2R7U - chains X and A; structure by X-ray diffraction, 3.10 A resolution.

== Chain X ==
Molecule: 7-nt RNA strand
Sequence (7 nucleotides; row label = number of the first residue in the row):
  1101 AAAAGCC
Not modelled in the structure: 1101-1102

== Chain A ==
Name: RNA-dependent RNA polymerase
From: Simian rotavirus
UniProtKB: O37061 (O37061_9REOV); numbering as in UniProt (aligned over 1-1089)
Sequence (1095 residues; each row starts with the number of its first residue):
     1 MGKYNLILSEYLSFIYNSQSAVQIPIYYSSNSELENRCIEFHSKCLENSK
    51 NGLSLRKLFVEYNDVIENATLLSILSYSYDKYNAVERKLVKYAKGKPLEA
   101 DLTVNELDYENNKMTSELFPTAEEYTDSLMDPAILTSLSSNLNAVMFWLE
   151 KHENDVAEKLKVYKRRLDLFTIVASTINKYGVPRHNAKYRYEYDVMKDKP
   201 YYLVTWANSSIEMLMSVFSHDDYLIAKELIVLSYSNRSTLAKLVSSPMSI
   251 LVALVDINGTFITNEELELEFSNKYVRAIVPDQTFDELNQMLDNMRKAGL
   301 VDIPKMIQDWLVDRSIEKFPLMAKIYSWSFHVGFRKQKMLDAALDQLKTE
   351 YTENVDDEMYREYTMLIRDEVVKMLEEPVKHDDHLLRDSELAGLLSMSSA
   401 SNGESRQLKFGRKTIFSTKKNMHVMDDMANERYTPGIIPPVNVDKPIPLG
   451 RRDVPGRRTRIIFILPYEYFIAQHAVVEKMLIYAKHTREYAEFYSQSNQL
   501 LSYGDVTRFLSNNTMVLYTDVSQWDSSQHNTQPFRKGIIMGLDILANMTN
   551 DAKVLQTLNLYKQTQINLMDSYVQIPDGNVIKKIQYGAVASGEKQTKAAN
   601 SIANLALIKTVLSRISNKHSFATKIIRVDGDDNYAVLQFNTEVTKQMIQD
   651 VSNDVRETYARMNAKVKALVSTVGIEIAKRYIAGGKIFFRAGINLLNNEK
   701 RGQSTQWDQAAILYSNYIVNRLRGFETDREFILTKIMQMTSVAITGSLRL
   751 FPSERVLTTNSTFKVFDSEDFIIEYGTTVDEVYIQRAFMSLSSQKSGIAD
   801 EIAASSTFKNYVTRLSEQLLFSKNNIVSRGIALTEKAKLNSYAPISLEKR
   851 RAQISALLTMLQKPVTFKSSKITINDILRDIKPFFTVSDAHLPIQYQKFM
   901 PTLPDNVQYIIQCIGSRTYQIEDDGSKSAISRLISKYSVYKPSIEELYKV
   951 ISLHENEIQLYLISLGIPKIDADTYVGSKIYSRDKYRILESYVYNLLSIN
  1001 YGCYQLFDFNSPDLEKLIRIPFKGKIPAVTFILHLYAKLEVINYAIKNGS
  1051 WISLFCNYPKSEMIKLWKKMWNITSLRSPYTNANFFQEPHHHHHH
Not modelled in the structure: 1, 19-21, 347-357, 1089-1095
Reported in the primary citation:
  - binding site for the 7-nt RNA strand (chain X): Ser398, Ser401, Lys419, Lys420, Gly592, Lys594, Lys597

== How chain X and chain A interact ==
Residue-residue contacts (23; chain X residue first):
  A1103(X) - Thr418(A)  sugar contact
  A1104(X) - Ser401(A)  hydrogen bond to the phosphate
  A1104(X) - Thr418(A)  hydrogen bond to the phosphate
  A1104(X) - Lys419(A)  salt bridge to the phosphate
  A1104(X) - Ile464(A)  sugar contact
  A1104(X) - Lys700(A)  sugar contact
  A1104(X) - Arg701(A)  base contact
  G1105(X) - Ala400(A)  sugar contact
  G1105(X) - Ser401(A)  phosphate contact
  G1105(X) - Lys420(A)  hydrogen bond to the phosphate
  G1105(X) - Ile462(A)  base contact
  G1105(X) - Phe463(A)  sugar contact
  G1105(X) - Ile464(A)  sugar contact
  G1105(X) - Gly592(A)  hydrogen bond to the sugar
  G1105(X) - Thr596(A)  base contact
  C1106(X) - Ser398(A)  hydrogen bond to the phosphate
  C1106(X) - Ala400(A)  phosphate contact
  C1106(X) - Lys420(A)  salt bridge to the phosphate
  C1106(X) - Gly592(A)  sugar contact
  C1106(X) - Glu593(A)  sugar contact
  C1106(X) - Lys594(A)  hydrogen bond to the phosphate
  C1106(X) - Lys597(A)  hydrogen bond to the base
  C1107(X) - Lys594(A)  salt bridge to the phosphate
Interface residues without a listed pair, chain A (20 interface residues in all): Ser405, Phe470, Ser591, Gly702

== In short ==
The interface between chain X and chain A involves 5 residues on one side and 20 on the other; the contacts
include 7 hydrogen bonds and 3 salt bridges. Among the polar pairs are C1106(X)-Lys597(A), G1105(X)-Gly592(A)
and A1104(X)-Ser401(A). From the paper: a binding site for the 7-nt RNA strand (chain X) at Ser398(A),
Ser401(A) and Lys419(A) among others.
Chain X is a 7-nt RNA strand and chain A is RNA-dependent RNA polymerase (Simian rotavirus); the structure,
Crystal Structure of Rotavirus SA11 VP1/RNA (AAAAGCC) Complex, was determined by X-ray diffraction (same
publication as 2R7R, 2R7S, 2R7T, 2R7V, 2R7W and 2R7X).
